7W7P - chains D and E of the 6 polymer chains in the assembly; structure by electron microscopy, 3.67 A resolution.

[Chain D]
Name: DNA helicase MCM8
From: Gallus gallus
Notes: EC 3.6.4.12
Reference sequence: I0IUP3 (MCM8_CHICK); residues 1-308 here correspond to UniProt positions 51-358 (UniProt number = residue number + 50)
Sequence (308 residues; numbered 1 to 308; the number before each row is that of its first residue):
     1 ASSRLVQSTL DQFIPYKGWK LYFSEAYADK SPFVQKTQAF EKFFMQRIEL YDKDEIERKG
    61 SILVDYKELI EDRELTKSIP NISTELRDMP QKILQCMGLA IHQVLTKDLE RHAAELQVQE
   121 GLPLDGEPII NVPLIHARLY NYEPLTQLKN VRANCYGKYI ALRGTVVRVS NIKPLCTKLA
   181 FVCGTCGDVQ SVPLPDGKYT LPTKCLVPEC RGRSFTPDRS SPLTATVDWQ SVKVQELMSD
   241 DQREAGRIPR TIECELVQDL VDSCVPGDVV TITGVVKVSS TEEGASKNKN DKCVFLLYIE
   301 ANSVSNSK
Not modelled in the structure: 1-14, 283-292

[Chain E]
Name: DNA helicase MCM9
From: Gallus gallus
Notes: EC 3.6.4.12
Reference sequence: I0IUP4 (MCM9_CHICK); numbering as in UniProt (aligned over 1-273)
Sequence (273 residues; each row starts with the number of its first residue):
     1 MALRADQVSL IGQVFESYLL QHHRDDILGI LRQGDDEAHY PVLVDALTLF ETNMEIGEYF
    61 NAFPSQVLPI FDGALRRAAM AVLQAATPSP ELRMKPNLHA RISGLPICPE LTREHIPKTR
   121 DVGHFLSVTG TVIRTSLVKV LEFERSYICN KCKHVFVAKA DFEQYYAFCR PSACLNEEGC
   181 NSTKFTCLSG TSSSPSSCRD YQEIKIQEQV QRLSVGSIPR CMVVVLEDDL VDSCKSGDDI
   241 TVYGVVMQRW KPFHQDARCD LELVLKANYV KVN
Not modelled in the structure: 1

[Chain D / chain E interface]
Residue-residue contacts (27):
  Arg152(D) with Asp200(E), salt bridge; Val231(E), hydrogen bond (side chain-backbone); Asp232(E), salt bridge
  Ala153(D) with Val140(E), hydrophobic; Cys198(E); Arg199(E); Asp200(E)
  Asn154(D) with Glu37(E), hydrogen bond
  Tyr156(D) with Ser189(E), hydrogen bond; Ser193(E)
  Gly157(D) with Ser193(E)
  Lys158(D) with Glu37(E), salt bridge; Ser193(E)
  Glu244(D) with Lys235(E)
  Arg250(D) with Val138(E)
  Lys277(D) with Ser189(E), hydrogen bond (side chain-backbone)
  Glu282(D) with Lys139(E)
  Cys293(D) with Lys139(E), hydrogen bond (backbone-backbone); Val140(E), hydrogen bond (backbone-backbone); Leu141(E); Tyr166(E), hydrogen bond; Tyr201(E), hydrophobic
  Val294(D) with Leu141(E)
  Phe295(D) with Lys139(E); Val140(E), hydrogen bond (backbone-backbone); Glu142(E)
  Leu297(D) with Val140(E), hydrophobic
Interface residues without a listed pair, chain D (18 interface residues in all): Asp88, Cys155, Val278, Leu296
Interface residues without a listed pair, chain E (20 interface residues in all): Leu137, Gly190, Ser196, Asp229

[Overview]
Chain D and chain E form an interface of 18 and 20 residues respectively; the contacts include 8 hydrogen
bonds and 3 salt bridges. Polar contacts include Arg152(D)-Asp200(E), Arg152(D)-Asp232(E) and
Lys158(D)-Glu37(E).
Chain D is DNA helicase MCM8 and chain E is DNA helicase MCM9, both from Gallus gallus; the structure, Cryo-EM
structure of gMCM8/9 helicase, was determined by electron microscopy, deposited together with 7YOX.
